PDB entry 5FGI | X-ray diffraction, 2.90 A resolution | chains F and G of the 28 polymer chains in the assembly

[Chain F]
Molecule: Probable proteasome subunit alpha type-7
From: Saccharomyces cerevisiae (strain ATCC 204508 / S288c)
Notes: EC 3.4.25.1
UniProt: P21242 (PSA7_YEAST); residues -3 to 284 here correspond to UniProt positions 1-288 (UniProt number = residue number + 4)
Amino-acid sequence (288 residues; row label = number of the first residue in the row; numbers below 1 keep their minus sign (Met-3 is residue -3)):
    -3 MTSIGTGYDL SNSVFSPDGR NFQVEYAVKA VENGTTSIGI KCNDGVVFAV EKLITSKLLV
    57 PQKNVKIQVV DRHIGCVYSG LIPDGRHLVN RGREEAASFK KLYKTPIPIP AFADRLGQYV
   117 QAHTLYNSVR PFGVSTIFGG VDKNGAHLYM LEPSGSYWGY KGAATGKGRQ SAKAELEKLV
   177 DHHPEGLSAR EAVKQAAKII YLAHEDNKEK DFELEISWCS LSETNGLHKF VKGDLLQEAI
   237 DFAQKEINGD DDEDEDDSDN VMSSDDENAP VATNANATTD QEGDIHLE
Unresolved in the structure: -3 to 1, 245-284
Swiss-Prot annotation at these positions:
  - modified residue: Thr-2 (N-acetylthreonine)

[Chain G]
Molecule: Proteasome subunit alpha type-1
From: Saccharomyces cerevisiae (strain ATCC 204508 / S288c)
Notes: EC 3.4.25.1
UniProt: P21243 (PSA1_YEAST); residues -8 to 243 here correspond to UniProt positions 1-252 (UniProt number = residue number + 9)
Amino-acid sequence (252 residues; each row starts with the number of its first residue; numbers below 1 keep their minus sign (Met-8 is residue -8)):
    -8 MSGAAAASAA GYDRHITIFS PEGRLYQVEY AFKATNQTNI NSLAVRGKDC TVVISQKKVP
    52 DKLLDPTTVS YIFCISRTIG MVVNGPIPDA RNAALRAKAE AAEFRYKYGY DMPCDVLAKR
   112 MANLSQIYTQ RAYMRPLGVI LTFVSVDEEL GPSIYKTDPA GYYVGYKATA TGPKQQEITT
   172 NLENHFKKSK IDHINEESWE KVVEFAITHM IDALGTEFSK NDLEVGVATK DKFFTLSAEN
   232 IEERLVAIAE QD
Unresolved in the structure: -8 to 1, 243
Bound ions: Mg2+: Thr8, Ala123, Met125

[How chain F and chain G interact]
Pairs across the interface (59):
  Thr2(F) with His6(G), hydrogen bond (backbone-side chain)
  Gly3(F) with His6(G)
  Tyr4(F) with Arg5(G); His6(G); Tyr21(G)
  Ser9(F) with Arg126(G)
  Val10(F) with His6(G); Gln18(G)
  Phe11(F) with Gln18(G), hydrogen bond (backbone-side chain); Tyr21(G); Ala22(G), hydrophobic; Ala25(G), hydrophobic; Arg126(G); Pro127(G)
  Ser12(F) with Tyr21(G)
  Pro13(F) with Tyr21(G), hydrophobic; Lys24(G), hydrogen bond (backbone-side chain)
  Asp14(F) with Lys24(G)
  Gly15(F) with Tyr21(G); Ala25(G)
  Gln114(F) with Arg82(G), hydrogen bond (side chain-backbone); Asn83(G); Leu86(G)
  Gln117(F) with Pro79(G); Asp80(G); Asn83(G), hydrogen bond; Arg126(G)
  Thr120(F) with Arg126(G), hydrogen bond (backbone-side chain)
  Leu121(F) with Tyr124(G); Arg126(G)
  Tyr122(F) with Tyr124(G); Met125(G), hydrophobic
  Ser150(F) with Pro79(G)
  Gly151(F) with Pro79(G)
  Ser152(F) with Ile78(G); Pro79(G)
  Tyr153(F) with Arg82(G), hydrogen bond (backbone-side chain)
  Trp154(F) with Leu55(G), hydrophobic; Thr59(G); Val60(G), hydrophobic; Ser61(G); Tyr62(G); Ile78(G), hydrophobic; Arg82(G)
  Gly155(F) with Leu55(G); Asp56(G), hydrogen bond (backbone-backbone); Thr59(G), hydrogen bond (backbone-side chain)
  Tyr156(F) with Leu54(G); Leu55(G); Asp56(G)
  Lys157(F) with Lys53(G); Leu54(G), hydrogen bond (backbone-backbone); Leu55(G)
  Gly158(F) with Leu54(G)
  Leu172(F) with Leu54(G)
  Glu173(F) with Lys53(G); Leu54(G)
  Val176(F) with Leu54(G), hydrophobic
  Asp177(F) with Lys53(G), salt bridge
Other interface residues (no listed pair), chain F (32 interface residues in all): Lys37, Asp110, Tyr145, Lys169
Other interface residues (no listed pair), chain G (29 interface residues in all): Asp52, Pro57, Leu128, Gly129

[Overview]
32 residues of chain F face 29 of chain G across their interface, with 10 hydrogen bonds and 1 salt bridge.
Among the polar pairs are Asp177(F)-Lys53(G), Thr2(F)-His6(G) and Phe11(F)-Gln18(G). Thr8(G), Ala123(G) and
Met125(G) form the Mg2+ site.
Here chain F is Probable proteasome subunit alpha type-7 and chain G is Proteasome subunit alpha type-1, both
from Saccharomyces cerevisiae (strain ATCC 204508 / S288c). Entry 5FGI (Yeast 20S proteasome beta1-T1A
beta2-T1A double mutant in complex with Carfilzomib) was determined by X-ray diffraction, deposited together
with 5CZ4, 5CZ5, 5CZ6, 5CZ7, 5CZ8, 5CZ9 and 16 further entries.
